PDB entry 6H21 | X-ray diffraction, 1.80 A resolution | chains A and B of the 3 polymer chains in the assembly

Chain A (and B):
Protein: Probable ss-1,3-N-acetylglucosaminyltransferase
Source organism: Staphylococcus aureus subsp. aureus N315
Notes: chain B of this document is another copy of the same molecule, construct and numbering; everything in this record applies to it too
UniProtKB: A0A0H3JNB0 (A0A0H3JNB0_STAAN); numbering as in UniProt (aligned over 1-327)
Sequence (345 residues; numbered -17 to 327; the number before each row is that of its first residue; numbers below 1 keep their minus sign (Met-17 is residue -17)):
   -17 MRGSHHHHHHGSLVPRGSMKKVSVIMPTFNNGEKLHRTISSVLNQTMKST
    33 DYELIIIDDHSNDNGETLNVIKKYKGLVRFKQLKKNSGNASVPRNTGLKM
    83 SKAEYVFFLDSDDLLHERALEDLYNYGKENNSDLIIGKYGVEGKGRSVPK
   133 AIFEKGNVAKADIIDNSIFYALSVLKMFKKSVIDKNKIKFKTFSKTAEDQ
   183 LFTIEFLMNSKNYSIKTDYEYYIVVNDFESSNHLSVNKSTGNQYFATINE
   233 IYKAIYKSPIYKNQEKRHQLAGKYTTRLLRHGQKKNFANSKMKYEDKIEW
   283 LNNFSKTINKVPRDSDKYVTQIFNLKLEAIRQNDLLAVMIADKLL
Unresolved in the structure: -17 to 0, 127-130, 210-222 (chain B: -17 to -1, 126-129, 211-220)
Differences from the reference sequence: initiating methionine (-17); expression tag (-16 to 0)
Ion coordination: Mn2+ site 1: Asp94 (together with uridine-diphosphate-N-acetylglucosamine)
Residues lining bound ligands: uridine-diphosphate-N-acetylglucosamine (UD1): Pro9, Thr10, Phe11, Asn13, Asp41, Asn68, Gly70, Asn71, Ala72, Pro75, Arg76, Asp92, Ser93, Asp94, Ser155, Leu157, Asp181
UniProt features mapped onto this chain:
  - active site: Asp181 (Proton acceptor)
  - binding site (UDP-N-acetyl-alpha-D-glucosamine): Pro9, Asp41, Asn68, Arg76, Asp92 to Asp94
  - binding site (Mn(2+)): Asp94
  - mutagenesis: Arg76 (R76A: Loss of activity), Asp92 (D92A: Loss of activity), Asp94 (D94A: Strong decrease in activity), Tyr152 (Y152A: Decrease in activity), Glu180 (E180A: Strong decrease in activity), Asp181 (D181A: Loss of activity), Asp209 (D209A: No change in activity), Lys255 (K255A: No change in activity), Arg259 (R259A: Strong decrease in activity), Arg262 (R262A: No change in activity), His263 (H263A: Decrease in activity), Ile322 (I322E: Increase in activity)
Reported in the primary citation:
  - catalytic residues: Asp181 (proposed by the authors, not directly observed)
  - mutagenesis - D181A: abolished catalytic activity
  - mutagenesis - D94A, E180A, D209A, K255A, R262A, H263A: unchanged stability

How chain A and chain B interact:
Residue-residue contacts - 17 pairs, chain A then chain B:
  Asn271(A) - Asn306(B)  hydrogen bond
  Tyr276(A) - Arg295(B)
  Tyr276(A) - Glu310(B)
  Tyr276(A) - Gln314(B)  hydrogen bond
  Glu277(A) - Arg295(B)
  Leu318(A) - Leu307(B)  hydrophobic
  Leu318(A) - Glu310(B)
  Leu318(A) - Ala311(B)
  Leu318(A) - Gln314(B)
  Leu318(A) - Asp316(B)
  Leu318(A) - Ala319(B)  hydrophobic
  Met321(A) - Asn306(B)
  Met321(A) - Leu307(B)  hydrophobic
  Ile322(A) - Leu307(B)  hydrophobic
  Ile322(A) - Ile322(B)  hydrophobic
  Lys325(A) - Asn306(B)  hydrogen bond
  Lys325(A) - Leu307(B)
Also at the interface, not in a pair above, chain A (8 interface residues in all): Leu326
Also at the interface, not in a pair above, chain B (10 interface residues in all): Leu326

In short:
8 residues of chain A and 10 residues of chain B are in contact, with 3 hydrogen bonds. Among the polar pairs
are Asn271(A)-Asn306(B), Tyr276(A)-Gln314(B) and Lys325(A)-Asn306(B). Bound to chain A:
uridine-diphosphate-N-acetylglucosamine. The paper reports the catalytic residue Asp181(A); D181A of chain A
abolishes catalytic activity; 7 substitutions were tested in all.
Both chains are Probable ss-1,3-N-acetylglucosaminyltransferase (Staphylococcus aureus subsp. aureus N315).
Entry 6H21 (TarP-UDP-GlcNAc-Mn) was determined by X-ray diffraction, deposited together with 6HNQ, 6H1J, 6H2N,
6H4F and 6H4M.
